Entry 7VWM (X-ray diffraction, 1.98 A resolution); this record covers chains A and B.

== Chain A (and B) ==
Name: Limonene-1,2-epoxide hydrolase
Source organism: Rhodococcus erythropolis
Notes: EC 3.3.2.8; chain B of this document is another copy of the same molecule, construct and numbering; everything in this record applies to it too
Reference sequence: Q9ZAG3 (LIMA_RHOER); residues 2-149 here = UniProt positions 2-149
Chain sequence (155 residues; numbered -5 to 149; the number before each row is that of its first residue; numbers below 1 keep their minus sign (Met-5 is residue -5)):
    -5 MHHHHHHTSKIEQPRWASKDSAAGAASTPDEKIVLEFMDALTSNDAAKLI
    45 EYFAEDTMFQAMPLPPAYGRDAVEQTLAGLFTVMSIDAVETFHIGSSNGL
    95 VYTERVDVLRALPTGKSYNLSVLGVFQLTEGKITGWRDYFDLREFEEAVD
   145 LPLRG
Not modelled in the structure: -5 to 3, 149 (chain B: -5 to 4, 149)
Differences from the reference sequence: initiating methionine (-5); expression tag (-4 to 1); engineered mutation Phe53 (Tyr in Q9ZAG3), Ala55 (Asn in Q9ZAG3), Val116 (Ile in Q9ZAG3)
Curated features (UniProtKB/Swiss-Prot):
  - active site: Asp101 (Proton donor), Asp132 (Proton acceptor)
  - mutagenesis: Arg99 (R99A/H/K/Q: Impaired protein folding and no activity), Asp101 (D101A/N: No activity), Asp132 (D132A/N: No activity)
Reported in the primary citation:
  - mutagenesis - Y53F/N55A/I116V (96% conversion): increased catalytic activity on tetrahydrofuran product 10
  - mutagenesis - Y53F/N55A (from 99 to 46%): decreased catalytic activity
  - mutagenesis - Y53F/N55A: increased catalytic activity on Baldwin product

== Chain A / chain B interface ==
Residue-residue contacts - 86 pairs, chain A then chain B:
  Arg9(A) - Tyr62(B)
  Trp10(A) - Met52(B)
  Trp10(A) - Tyr62(B)
  Trp10(A) - Gln121(B)  hydrogen bond (backbone-side chain)
  Trp10(A) - Arg131(B)
  Trp10(A) - Tyr133(B)
  Ala11(A) - Gln121(B)
  Ser12(A) - Gln121(B)
  Asp14(A) - Asn92(B)
  Ala16(A) - Asn92(B)
  Ala17(A) - Asn92(B)
  Ala17(A) - Leu94(B)  hydrophobic
  Glu25(A) - Ser91(B)
  Met52(A) - Trp10(B)
  Gln54(A) - Trp10(B)
  Met56(A) - Ser115(B)
  Pro57(A) - Asp135(B)
  Pro57(A) - Glu138(B)
  Tyr62(A) - Arg9(B)
  Tyr62(A) - Trp10(B)
  His87(A) - Leu94(B)
  His87(A) - Tyr96(B)
  His87(A) - Gln121(B)
  His87(A) - Arg131(B)
  Ile88(A) - Asn92(B)
  Ile88(A) - Tyr96(B)
  Gly89(A) - Ser91(B)
  Gly89(A) - Tyr96(B)
  Ser90(A) - Ser90(B)
  Ser90(A) - Ser91(B)  hydrogen bond (backbone-side chain)
  Ser91(A) - Glu25(B)
  Ser91(A) - Gly89(B)
  Ser91(A) - Ser90(B)  hydrogen bond (side chain-backbone)
  Asn92(A) - Ala16(B)
  Asn92(A) - Ala17(B)
  Asn92(A) - Ile88(B)
  Leu94(A) - His87(B)
  Tyr96(A) - His87(B)
  Tyr96(A) - Ile88(B)
  Tyr96(A) - Gly89(B)
  Tyr96(A) - Tyr96(B)  hydrophobic
  Glu98(A) - Val119(B)
  Glu98(A) - Arg131(B)  salt bridge
  Glu98(A) - Tyr133(B)  hydrogen bond
  Ser115(A) - Met56(B)
  Ser115(A) - Tyr133(B)
  Val116(A) - Tyr133(B)
  Leu117(A) - Leu117(B)
  Leu117(A) - Gly118(B)
  Leu117(A) - Val119(B)
  Leu117(A) - Tyr133(B)  hydrophobic
  Gly118(A) - Leu117(B)
  Val119(A) - Glu98(B)
  Val119(A) - Leu117(B)
  Gln121(A) - Trp10(B)  hydrogen bond (side chain-backbone)
  Gln121(A) - Ser12(B)
  Gln121(A) - His87(B)
  Arg131(A) - Trp10(B)
  Arg131(A) - His87(B)
  Arg131(A) - Glu98(B)  salt bridge
  Tyr133(A) - Trp10(B)
  Tyr133(A) - Glu98(B)  hydrogen bond
  Tyr133(A) - Ser115(B)
  Tyr133(A) - Val116(B)
  Tyr133(A) - Leu117(B)
  Tyr133(A) - Tyr133(B)
  Phe134(A) - Phe134(B)
  Phe134(A) - Asp135(B)
  Asp135(A) - Pro57(B)
  Asp135(A) - Phe134(B)
  Asp135(A) - Asp135(B)
  Asp135(A) - Leu136(B)  hydrogen bond (side chain-backbone)
  Asp135(A) - Arg137(B)
  Leu136(A) - Asp135(B)  hydrogen bond (backbone-side chain)
  Leu136(A) - Arg137(B)
  Arg137(A) - Asp135(B)
  Arg137(A) - Leu136(B)
  Arg137(A) - Arg137(B)
  Arg137(A) - Glu140(B)  salt bridge
  Arg137(A) - Arg148(B)
  Glu138(A) - Pro57(B)
  Glu140(A) - Arg137(B)  salt bridge
  Glu141(A) - Arg148(B)  salt bridge
  Arg148(A) - Arg137(B)
  Arg148(A) - Glu138(B)
  Arg148(A) - Glu141(B)  salt bridge
Also at the interface, not in a pair above, chain B (38 interface residues in all): Ala11, Asp14, Gln54

== Summary ==
The chain A/chain B interface involves 38 residues from each chain; the contacts include 8 hydrogen bonds and
6 salt bridges. Polar pairs include Glu98(A)-Arg131(B), Arg137(A)-Glu140(B) and Glu141(A)-Arg148(B). From the
paper: Y53F/N55A/I116V of chain A increase catalytic activity on tetrahydrofuran product 10; Y53F/N55A of
chain A reduce catalytic activity.
Chain A and chain B are both Limonene-1,2-epoxide hydrolase (Rhodococcus erythropolis); the structure, Crystal
Structure of the Y53F/N55A/I116V mutant of LEH, was determined by X-ray diffraction (same publication as 7VWD,
7VX2, 7XEE and 7XEF).
